PDB entry 5S4T | X-ray diffraction, 2.27 A resolution | chains B and E of the 6 polymer chains in the assembly

[Chain B]
Name: Tubulin beta-2B chain
Source organism: Bos taurus
UniProtKB: Q6B856 (TBB2B_BOVIN); the author numbering skips numbers that UniProt does not, so the offset changes along the chain: 1-42 = UniProt 1-42; 45-360 = UniProt 43-358; 369-455 = UniProt 359-445
Sequence (445 residues; row label = number of the first residue in the row; note: 10 numbers in that range are skipped by the numbering (no residue carries them; nothing is unmodelled there)):
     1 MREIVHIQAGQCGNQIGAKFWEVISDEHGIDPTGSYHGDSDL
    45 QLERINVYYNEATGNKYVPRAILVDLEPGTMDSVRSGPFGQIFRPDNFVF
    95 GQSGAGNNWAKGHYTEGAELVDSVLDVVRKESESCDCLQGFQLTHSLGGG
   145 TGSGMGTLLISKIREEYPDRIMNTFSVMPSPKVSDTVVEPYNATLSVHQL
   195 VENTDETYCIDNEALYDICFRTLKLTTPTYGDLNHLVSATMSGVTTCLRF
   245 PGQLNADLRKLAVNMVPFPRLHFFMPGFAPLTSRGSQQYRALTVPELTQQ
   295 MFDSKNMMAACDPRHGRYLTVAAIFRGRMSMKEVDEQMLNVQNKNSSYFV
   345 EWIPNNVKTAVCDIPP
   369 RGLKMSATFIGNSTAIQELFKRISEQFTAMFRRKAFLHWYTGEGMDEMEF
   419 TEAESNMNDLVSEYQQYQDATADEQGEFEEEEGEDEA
Disordered / not traced: 279-280, 438-455
Swiss-Prot annotation at these positions:
  - motif: Met1 to Ile4 (MREI motif)
  - binding site (GTP): Gln11, Glu71, Ser140, Gly144, Thr145, Gly146, Asn206, Asn228
  - binding site (Mg(2+)): Glu71
  - modified residue: Ser40 (Phosphoserine), Thr57 (Phosphothreonine), Lys60 (N6-acetyllysine), Ser174 (Phosphoserine), Thr287 (Phosphothreonine), Thr292 (Phosphothreonine), Arg320 (Omega-N-methylarginine), Glu448 (5-glutamyl polyglutamate)
  - cross-link (Glycyl lysine isopeptide (Lys-Gly)): Lys60 (interchain with G-Cter in ubiquitin), Lys326 (interchain with G-Cter in ubiquitin)
Bound ions: Mg2+: Gln11 (together with GDP); Ca2+: Glu113 (shared with 1 residue of chain C)
Ligand contacts:
  - GDP (guanosine-5'-diphosphate): Gly10, Gln11, Cys12, Gln15, Ile16, Asp69, Ala99, Asn101, Ser140, Gly142, Gly143, Gly144, Thr145, Gly146, Ser147, Val171, Pro173, Val177, Ser178, Asp179, Glu183, Asn206, Leu209, Tyr224, Leu227, Asn228
  - K1G (N,1-dimethyl-N-(propan-2-yl)-1H-pyrazolo[3,4-d]pyrimidin-4-amine): Tyr202, Val238, Cys241, Leu255, Asn258, Met259, Val315, Ala316, Ile318, Lys352, Ala354, Ile378

[Chain E]
Name: Stathmin-4
Source organism: Rattus norvegicus
UniProtKB: P63043 (STMN4_RAT); residues 5-145 here correspond to UniProt positions 49-189 (UniProt number = residue number + 44)
Sequence (143 residues; each row starts with the number of its first residue):
     3 MADMEVIELNKCTSGQSFEVILKPPSFDGVPEFNASLPRRRDPSLEEIQK
    53 KLEAAEERRKYQEAELLKHLAEKREHEREVIQKAIEENNNFIKMAKEKLA
   103 QKMESNKENREAHLAAMLERLQEKDKHAEEVRKNKELKEEASR
Disordered / not traced: 3-5, 29-43, 144-145
Differences from the reference sequence: initiating methionine (3); expression tag (4)
Swiss-Prot annotation at these positions:
  - modified residue: Ser46 (Phosphoserine)

[Chain B / chain E interface]
Contacting residue pairs (27; chain B residue first):
  His107(B) - Lys75(E)  hydrogen bond
  Tyr108(B) - His78(E)  hydrogen bond
  Tyr108(B) - Glu79(E)
  Tyr108(B) - Val82(E)  hydrophobic
  Tyr108(B) - Ile83(E)
  Leu152(B) - Glu79(E)
  Ser155(B) - Leu72(E)
  Ser155(B) - Lys75(E)
  Ser155(B) - Arg76(E)  hydrogen bond
  Lys156(B) - Arg76(E)
  Lys156(B) - Glu79(E)  salt bridge
  Arg158(B) - Leu68(E)
  Glu159(B) - Leu69(E)
  Glu159(B) - Leu72(E)
  Glu159(B) - Arg76(E)  salt bridge
  Pro162(B) - Glu65(E)
  Gln193(B) - Lys75(E)
  Glu196(B) - His71(E)  salt bridge
  Thr409(B) - Glu89(E)
  Glu411(B) - Val82(E)
  Glu411(B) - Ala86(E)
  Gly412(B) - Val82(E)
  Gly412(B) - Lys85(E)
  Gly412(B) - Ala86(E)
  Met413(B) - Val82(E)
  Met413(B) - Lys85(E)
  Glu417(B) - His78(E)  salt bridge
Also at the interface, not in a pair above, chain B (17 interface residues in all): Thr109, Gly410

[Overview]
17 residues of chain B face 14 of chain E across their interface; the contacts include 3 hydrogen bonds and 4
salt bridges. Polar contacts include Lys156(B)-Glu79(E), Glu159(B)-Arg76(E) and Glu196(B)-His71(E). Chain B
binds GDP and compound K1G.
Here chain B is Tubulin beta-2B chain (Bos taurus) and chain E is Stathmin-4 (Rattus norvegicus). Entry 5S4T
(Tubulin-Z328695024-complex) was determined by X-ray diffraction (same publication as 5S4L, 5S4M, 5S4N, 5S4O,
5S4P, 5S4Q and 52 further entries).
